Entry 3IPM (X-ray diffraction, 4.00 A resolution); this record covers chains G and N of the 21 polymer chains in the assembly.

[Chain G]
Name: Proteasome subunit alpha
Source organism: Thermoplasma acidophilum
Notes: EC 3.4.25.1
Reference sequence: P25156 (PSA_THEAC); residue numbers follow UniProt; this construct covers 1-233
Sequence (233 residues; each row starts with the number of its first residue):
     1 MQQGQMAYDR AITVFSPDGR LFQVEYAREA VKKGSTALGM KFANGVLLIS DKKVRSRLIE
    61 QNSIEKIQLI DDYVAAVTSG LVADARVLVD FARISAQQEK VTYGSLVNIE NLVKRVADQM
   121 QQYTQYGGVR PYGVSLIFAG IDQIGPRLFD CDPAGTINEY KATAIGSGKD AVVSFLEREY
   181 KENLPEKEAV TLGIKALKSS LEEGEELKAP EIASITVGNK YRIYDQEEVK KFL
Not modelled in the structure: 1-6
UniProt features mapped onto this chain:
  - mutagenesis: Met1 to Ile12 (Markedly increases peptidolytic activity. Designated open-gate mutant), Lys66 (K66A: Prevents PAN to associate with the proteasome and stimulate gate opening), Leu81 (L81A/E/G: Prevents PAN to stimulate gate opening), Val82 (V82A: No effect on PAN's ability to stimulate gate opening; V82D/G: Prevents PAN to stimulate gate opening)

[Chain N]
Name: Proteasome subunit beta
Source organism: Thermoplasma acidophilum
Notes: EC 3.4.25.1
Reference sequence: P28061 (PSB_THEAC); residues -7 to 203 here correspond to UniProt positions 1-211 (UniProt number = residue number + 8)
Sequence (217 residues; numbered -7 to 209; the number before each row is that of its first residue; numbers below 1 keep their minus sign (Met-7 is residue -7)):
    -7 MNQTLETGTT TVGITLKDAV IMATERRVTM ENFIMHKNGK KLFQIDTYTG MTIAGLVGDA
    53 QVLVRYMKAE LELYRLQRRV NMPIEAVATL LSNMLNQVKY MPYMVQLLVG GIDTAPHVFS
   113 IDAAGGSVED IYASTGSGSP FVYGVLESQY SEKMTVDEGV DLVIRAISAA KQRDSASGGM
   173 IDVAVITRKD GYVQLPTDQI ESRIRKLGLI LHHHHHH
Not modelled in the structure: -7 to 0, 204-209
Sequence notes: expression tag (204-209)
UniProt features mapped onto this chain:
  - active site: Thr1 (Nucleophile)

[How chain G and chain N interact]
Residue-residue contacts (23; chain G residue first):
  Val101(G) with Thr81(N); Asn85(N), hydrogen bond (backbone-side chain)
  Thr102(G) with Thr81(N); Leu82(N), hydrogen bond (backbone-backbone); Asn85(N), hydrogen bond (backbone-side chain)
  Tyr103(G) with Glu62(N); Met74(N), hydrophobic; Ala78(N); Thr81(N); Leu82(N), hydrophobic
  Gly104(G) with Thr81(N)
  Val107(G) with Tyr66(N); Pro75(N); Ala78(N), hydrophobic
  Asn108(G) with Tyr66(N); Arg70(N); Val72(N)
  Glu110(G) with Gln69(N); Arg70(N), salt bridge
  Asn111(G) with Arg70(N)
  Lys114(G) with Arg70(N)
  Gln143(G) with Pro75(N)
  Ile144(G) with Val72(N), hydrophobic

[Summary]
The chain G/chain N interface involves 11 residues from each chain; the contacts include 3 hydrogen bonds and
1 salt bridge. Polar pairs include Glu110(G)-Arg70(N), Val101(G)-Asn85(N) and Thr102(G)-Asn85(N). UniProt
lists 15 mutagenesis sites on chain G; active-site residue Thr1(N) on chain N.
Here chain G is Proteasome subunit alpha and chain N is Proteasome subunit beta, both from Thermoplasma
acidophilum. Entry 3IPM (Crystal Structure of Archaeal 20S Proteasome in Complex with the C-terminus of PAN)
was determined by X-ray diffraction.
